7KRN - chains D and E of the 7 polymer chains in the assembly; structure by electron microscopy, 3.40 A resolution.

== Chain D ==
Name: Non-structural protein 8
Organism: Severe acute respiratory syndrome coronavirus 2
UniProtKB: P0DTD1 (R1AB_SARS2); residues 1-198 here correspond to UniProt positions 3943-4140 (UniProt number = residue number + 3942)
Sequence (199 residues; each row starts with the number of its first residue; numbering starts at 0):
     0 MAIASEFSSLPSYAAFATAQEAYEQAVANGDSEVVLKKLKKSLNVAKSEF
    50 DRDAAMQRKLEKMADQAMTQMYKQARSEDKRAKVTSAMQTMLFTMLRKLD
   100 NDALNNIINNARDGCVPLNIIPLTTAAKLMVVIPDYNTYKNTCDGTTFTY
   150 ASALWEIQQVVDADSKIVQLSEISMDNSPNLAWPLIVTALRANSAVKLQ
Not modelled in the structure: 0-6, 192-198
Differences from the reference sequence: initiating methionine (0)
Ligand contacts: chapso (1N7): Ala66, Met67, Met70
Swiss-Prot annotation at these positions:
  - site: Gln198 (Cleavage)

== Chain E ==
Name: Helicase
Organism: Severe acute respiratory syndrome coronavirus 2
Notes: EC 3.6.4.12, 3.6.4.13
UniProtKB: P0DTD1 (R1AB_SARS2); residues 1-601 here correspond to UniProt positions 5325-5925 (UniProt number = residue number + 5324)
Sequence (605 residues; each row starts with the number of its first residue; numbers below 1 keep their minus sign (Gly-3 is residue -3)):
    -3 GPHMAVGACVLCNSQTSLRCGACIRRPFLCCKCCYDHVISTSHKLVLSVN
    47 PYVCNAPGCDVTDVTQLYLGGMSYYCKSHKPPISFPLCANGQVFGLYKNT
    97 CVGSDNVTDFNAIATCDWTNAGDYILANTCTERLKLFAAETLKATEETFK
   147 LSYGIATVREVLSDRELHLSWEVGKPRPPLNRNYVFTGYRVTKNSKVQIG
   197 EYTFEKGDYGDAVVYRGTTTYKLNVGDYFVLTSHTVMPLSAPTLVPQEHY
   247 VRITGLYPTLNISDEFSSNVANYQKVGMQKYSTLQGPPGTGKSHFAIGLA
   297 LYYPSARIVYTACSHAAVDALCEKALKYLPIDKCSRIIPARARVECFDKF
   347 KVNSTLEQYVFCTVNALPETTADIVVFDEISMATNYDLSVVNARLRAKHY
   397 VYIGDPAQLPAPRTLLTKGTLEPEYFNSVCRLMKTIGPDMFLGTCRRCPA
   447 EIVDTVSALVYDNKLKAHKDKSAQCFKMFYKGVITHDVSSAINRPQIGVV
   497 REFLTRNPAWRKAVFISPYNSQNAVASKILGLPTQTVDSSQGSEYDYVIF
   547 TQTTETAHSCNVNRFNVAITRAKVGILCIMSDRDLYDKLQFTSLEIPRRN
   597 VATLQ
Not modelled in the structure: -3 to 0, 591-601
Differences from the reference sequence: expression tag (-3 to 0)
Bound ions: Zn2+ site 1: Cys5, Cys8, Cys26, Cys29; Zn2+ site 2: Cys16, Cys19, His33, His39; Zn2+ site 3: Cys50, Cys55, Cys72, His75; Mg2+: Ser289 (together with ADP)
Ligand contacts:
  - chapso (1N7): Val45, Asn46, Leu65, Gly67, Met68, Tyr70, Phe81, Phe90, Leu92, Lys94
  - ADP: Glu261, Gly285, Thr286, Gly287, Lys288, Ser289, His290, Lys320, Tyr324, Asp374, Glu375, Arg442, Arg443, Gly538, Glu540, Arg567
  - aluminium fluoride (AF3): Pro284, Gly285, Lys288, Ser289, Asp374, Glu375, Gln537, Gly538, Arg567
Swiss-Prot annotation at these positions:
  - binding site (Zn(2+)): Cys5, Cys8, Cys16, Cys19, Cys26, Cys29, His33, His39, Cys50, Cys55, Cys72, His75
  - binding site (a ribonucleoside 5'-triphosphate): Gly282 to Ser289
  - site: Gln601 (Cleavage)

== Interface between chain D and chain E ==
Residue-residue contacts - 8 pairs, chain D then chain E:
  Leu59(D) - Gly67(E)
  Met62(D) - Met68(E)
  Ala63(D) - Met68(E)
  Met70(D) - Val45(E)  hydrophobic
  Pro133(D) - Tyr253(E)
  Asp134(D) - Arg248(E)  salt bridge
  Asn179(D) - Leu256(E)
  Pro183(D) - Tyr253(E)
Interface residues without a listed pair, chain D (11 interface residues in all): Pro10, Ala66, Trp182
Interface residues without a listed pair, chain E (8 interface residues in all): Ile79, Ser301

== Overview ==
11 residues of chain D and 8 residues of chain E are in contact; the contacts include 1 salt bridge. The
salt-bridged pair is Asp134(D)-Arg248(E). Chapso is bound between chain D and chain E. Bound to chain E: ADP
and aluminium fluoride.
Here chain D is Non-structural protein 8 and chain E is Helicase, both from Severe acute respiratory syndrome
coronavirus 2. Entry 7KRN (Structure of SARS-CoV-2 backtracked complex bound to nsp13 helicase - nsp13(1)-BTC)
was determined by electron microscopy, deposited together with 7KRO and 7KRP.
